7MZ2 - chains A and P of the 4 polymer chains in the assembly; structure by X-ray diffraction, 2.09 A resolution.

== Chain A ==
Molecule: DNA polymerase beta
Source organism: Homo sapiens
Notes: EC 2.7.7.7, 4.2.99.-
UniProtKB: P06746 (DPOLB_HUMAN); numbering as in UniProt (aligned over 10-335)
Sequence (326 residues; numbered 10 to 335; the number before each row is that of its first residue):
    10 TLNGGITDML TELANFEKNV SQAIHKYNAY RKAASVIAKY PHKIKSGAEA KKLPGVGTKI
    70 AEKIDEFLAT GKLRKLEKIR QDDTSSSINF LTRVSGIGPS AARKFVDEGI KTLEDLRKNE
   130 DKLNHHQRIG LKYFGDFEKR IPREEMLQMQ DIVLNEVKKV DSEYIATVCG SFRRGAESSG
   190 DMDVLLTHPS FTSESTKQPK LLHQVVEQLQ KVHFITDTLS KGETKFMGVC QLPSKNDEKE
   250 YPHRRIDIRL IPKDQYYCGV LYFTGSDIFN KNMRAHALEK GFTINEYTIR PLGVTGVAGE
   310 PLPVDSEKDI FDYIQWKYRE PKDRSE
Ion coordination: Na+ site 1: Lys60, Leu62, Val65 (shared with 1 residue of chain D); Na+ site 2: Thr101, Val103, Ile106 (shared with DG9(P) of chain P); Mg2+ site 1: Asp190, Asp192 (together with 0KX); Mg2+ site 2: Asp190, Asp192, Asp256 (together with 0KX)
Ligand contacts: 0KX (2'-deoxy-5'-O-[(R)-hydroxy{[(R)-hydroxy(phosphonooxy)phosphoryl]amino}phosphoryl]cytidine): Arg149, Gly179, Ser180, Arg183, Ser188, Gly189, Asp190, Asp192, Tyr271, Phe272, Thr273, Gly274, Ser275, Asp276, Asn279
Curated features (UniProtKB/Swiss-Prot):
  - region: Arg183 to Asp192 (DNA-binding)
  - active site: Lys72 (Nucleophile)
  - binding site (K(+)): Lys60, Leu62, Val65, Thr101, Val103, Ile106
  - binding site (Na(+)): Lys60, Leu62, Val65, Thr101, Val103, Ile106
  - binding site (dATP): Arg149, Ser180, Arg183, Gly189, Asp190
  - binding site (dCTP): Arg149, Ser180, Arg183, Gly189, Asp190
  - binding site (dGTP): Arg149, Ser180, Arg183, Gly189, Asp190, Asp192
  - binding site (dTTP): Arg149, Ser180, Arg183, Gly189, Asp190
  - binding site (Mg(2+)): Asp190, Asp192, Asp256
  - modified residue: Lys72 (N6-acetyllysine), Arg83 (Omega-N-methylarginine), Arg152 (Omega-N-methylarginine)
  - cross-link (Glycyl lysine isopeptide (Lys-Gly)): Lys41 (interchain with G-Cter in ubiquitin), Lys61 (interchain with G-Cter in ubiquitin), Lys81 (interchain with G-Cter in ubiquitin)
  - natural variant: Leu22 (L22P: Found in a gastric cancer sample; uncertain significance), Tyr39 (Y39C: Found in a gastric cancer sample; uncertain significance), Gly118 (G118V: Decreased DNA-directed DNA polymerase activity), Arg137 (R137Q: Decreased function in base-excision repair), Arg149 (R149I: Decreased DNA-directed DNA polymerase activity), Asp160 (D160N: Found in a gastric cancer sample; uncertain significance), Cys239 (C239R: Found in a gastric cancer sample; uncertain significance), Lys289 (K289M: Found in a colon cancer sample; uncertain significance), Asn294 (N294D: Found in a gastric cancer sample; uncertain significance), Glu295 (E295K: Found in a gastric cancer sample; uncertain significance)
  - mutagenesis: Phe25 (F25W: No effect on 5'-dRP lyase activity. Decreased ssDNA binding), His34 (H34G: Decreased 5'-dRP lyase activity. Decreased ssDNA binding), Lys35 (K35A: Decreased 5'-dRP lyase activity. Decreased ssDNA binding. Loss of 5'-dRP lyase activity; when associated with A-68 and A-72. Decreased ssDNA binding; when associated with A-68 and A-72 ...), Tyr39 (Y39F: No effect on 5'-dRP lyase activity; Y39Q: Abolishes DNA polymerase and 5'-dRP lyase activity), Lys41 (K41R: Abolishes ubiquitination; when associated with R-61 and R-81), Lys60 (K60A: Decreased 5'-dRP lyase activity. Decreased ssDNA binding), Lys61 (K61R: Abolishes ubiquitination; when associated with R-41 and R-81), Lys68 (K68A: No effect on 5'-dRP lyase activity. Decreased ssDNA binding. Loss of 5'-dRP lyase activity; when associated with A-35 and A-72. Decreased ssDNA binding; when associated with A-35 and A-72 ...), Glu71 (E71Q: No effect on 5'-dRP lyase activity. No effect on structure shown by circular dichroism. No effect on ssDNA binding), Lys72 (K72A: Severely reduced 5'-dRP lyase activity. Does not affect ssDNA binding. Loss of 5'-dRP lyase activity; when associated with A-35 and A-68. Decreased ssDNA binding ...), Glu75 (E75A: Slightly decreased 5'-dRP lyase activity. Decreased ssDNA binding. No effect on structure shown by circular dichroism), Lys81 (K81R: Abolishes ubiquitination; when associated with R-41 and R-61), 5 further mutagenesis entries in UniProt

== Chain P ==
Molecule: 10-nt DNA strand
Sequence (10 nucleotides; numbered 1 to 10; the number before each row is that of its first residue):
     1 GCTGATGCGT
Ion coordination: Na+: DG9 (shared with Thr101(A), Val103(A), Ile106(A) of chain A)

== How chain A and chain P interact ==
Residue-residue contacts (16; chain A residue first):
  Val103(A) - DG9(P)  phosphate contact
  Ser104(A) - DG9(P)  phosphate contact
  Gly105(A) - DC8(P)  phosphate contact
  Gly105(A) - DG9(P)  hydrogen bond to the phosphate
  Ile106(A) - DG9(P)  phosphate contact
  Gly107(A) - DC8(P)  hydrogen bond to the phosphate
  Pro108(A) - DC8(P)  phosphate contact
  Ser109(A) - DG7(P)  phosphate contact
  Ser109(A) - DC8(P)  hydrogen bond to the phosphate
  Ala110(A) - DC8(P)  hydrogen bond to the phosphate
  Asp192(A) - DT10(P)  phosphate contact
  Met236(A) - DT10(P)  sugar contact
  Arg254(A) - DT10(P)  salt bridge to the phosphate
  Asp256(A) - DT10(P)  phosphate contact
  Tyr271(A) - DT10(P)  hydrogen bond to the base
  Phe272(A) - DT10(P)  phosphate contact
Other interface residues (no listed pair), chain A (16 interface residues in all): His135, Asp190

== In short ==
16 residues of chain A face 4 of chain P across their interface, with 5 hydrogen bonds and 1 salt bridge.
Polar contacts include Tyr271(A)-DT10(P), Gly105(A)-DG9(P) and Gly107(A)-DC8(P). Bound to chain A: compound
0KX.
Chain A is DNA polymerase beta (Homo sapiens) and chain P is a 10-nt DNA strand; the structure, Structure of
human DNA polymerase beta complexed with dzA at N-1 of the template base paired ..., was determined by X-ray
diffraction.
